2O93 - chains B and L of the 5 polymer chains in the assembly; structure by X-ray diffraction, 3.05 A resolution.

== Chain B ==
Molecule: kappaB enhancer element, DNA 25-mer
Sequence (25 nucleotides; each row starts with the number of its first residue):
     1 TGGAAAGTCC CCAGCGGAAA GTCCC

== Chain L ==
Protein: actor of activated T-cells, cytoplasmic 2
Source organism: Homo sapiens
Notes: fragment: RHR domain
UniProtKB: Q13469 (NFAC2_HUMAN); residues 392-678 here = UniProt positions 392-678
Amino-acid sequence (301 residues; row label = number of the first residue in the row):
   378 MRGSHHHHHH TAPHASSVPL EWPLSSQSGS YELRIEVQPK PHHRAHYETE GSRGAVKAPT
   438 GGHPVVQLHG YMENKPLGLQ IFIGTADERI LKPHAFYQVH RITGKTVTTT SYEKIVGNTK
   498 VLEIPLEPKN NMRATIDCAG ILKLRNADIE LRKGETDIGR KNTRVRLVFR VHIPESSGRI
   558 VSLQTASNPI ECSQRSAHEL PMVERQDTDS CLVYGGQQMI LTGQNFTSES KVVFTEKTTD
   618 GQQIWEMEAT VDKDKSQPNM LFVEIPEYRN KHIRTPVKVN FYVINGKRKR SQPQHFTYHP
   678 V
Disordered / not traced: 378-391
Sequence notes: initiating methionine (378); expression tag (379-391); cloning artifact (394-395)
Swiss-Prot annotation at these positions:
  - DNA-binding region: Arg421 to Gly428
  - motif: Lys664 to Lys666 (Nuclear localization signal)
From the paper describing this entry:
  - binding site for kappaB enhancer element, DNA 25-mer: Arg421, Tyr424, Glu427, Arg430, Lys482, Arg537
  - binding site for kappaB enhancer element, DNA 25-mer (chain B): Arg421, Tyr424, Glu427, Arg430

== Chain B / chain L interface ==
Residue-residue contacts (18):
  DA20(B) - Arg537(L)  phosphate contact
  DA20(B) - Lys538(L)  salt bridge to the phosphate
  DG21(B) - Tyr424(L)  sugar contact
  DG21(B) - Asn523(L)  hydrogen bond to the phosphate
  DG21(B) - Gly536(L)  phosphate contact
  DG21(B) - Arg537(L)  phosphate contact
  DT22(B) - Tyr424(L)  hydrogen bond to the phosphate
  DT22(B) - Lys520(L)  salt bridge to the phosphate
  DT22(B) - Arg522(L)  phosphate contact
  DT22(B) - Asn523(L)  hydrogen bond to the phosphate
  DT22(B) - Ala524(L)  phosphate contact
  DC23(B) - Arg421(L)  base contact
  DC23(B) - Tyr424(L)  phosphate contact
  DC23(B) - Thr426(L)  hydrogen bond to the phosphate
  DC23(B) - Glu427(L)  base contact
  DC23(B) - Arg522(L)  salt bridge to the phosphate
  DC24(B) - Glu427(L)  hydrogen bond to the base
  DC24(B) - Arg430(L)  base contact
Other interface residues (no listed pair), chain L (15 interface residues in all): Leu521, Thr540, Gln571

== In short ==
The interface between chain B and chain L involves 5 residues on one side and 15 on the other, with 5 hydrogen
bonds and 3 salt bridges. Polar pairs include DC24(B)-Glu427(L), DG21(B)-Asn523(L) and DT22(B)-Tyr424(L). From
the paper: a binding site for kappaB enhancer element, DNA 25-mer at Arg421(L), Tyr424(L) and Glu427(L) among
others; a binding site for kappaB enhancer element, DNA 25-mer (chain B) at Arg421(L), Tyr424(L) and Glu427(L)
among others.
Chain B is kappaB enhancer element, DNA 25-mer and chain L is actor of activated T-cells, cytoplasmic 2 (Homo
sapiens); the structure, Crystal structure of NFAT bound to the HIV-1 LTR tandem kappaB enhancer element, was
determined by X-ray diffraction.
